Entry 7T9K (electron microscopy, 2.45 A resolution); this record covers chains A and D of the 5 polymer chains in the assembly.

# Chain A
Name: Spike glycoprotein
Source organism: Severe acute respiratory syndrome coronavirus 2
UniProt: P0DTC2 (SPIKE_SARS2); aligned to UniProt positions 1-1208 over residues 1-1208
Amino-acid sequence (1285 residues; each row starts with the number of its first residue; note: 9 numbers in that range are skipped by the numbering (no residue carries them; nothing is unmodelled there); a row labelled like 210A-210F holds insertion residues (210A, then the next letters in order)):
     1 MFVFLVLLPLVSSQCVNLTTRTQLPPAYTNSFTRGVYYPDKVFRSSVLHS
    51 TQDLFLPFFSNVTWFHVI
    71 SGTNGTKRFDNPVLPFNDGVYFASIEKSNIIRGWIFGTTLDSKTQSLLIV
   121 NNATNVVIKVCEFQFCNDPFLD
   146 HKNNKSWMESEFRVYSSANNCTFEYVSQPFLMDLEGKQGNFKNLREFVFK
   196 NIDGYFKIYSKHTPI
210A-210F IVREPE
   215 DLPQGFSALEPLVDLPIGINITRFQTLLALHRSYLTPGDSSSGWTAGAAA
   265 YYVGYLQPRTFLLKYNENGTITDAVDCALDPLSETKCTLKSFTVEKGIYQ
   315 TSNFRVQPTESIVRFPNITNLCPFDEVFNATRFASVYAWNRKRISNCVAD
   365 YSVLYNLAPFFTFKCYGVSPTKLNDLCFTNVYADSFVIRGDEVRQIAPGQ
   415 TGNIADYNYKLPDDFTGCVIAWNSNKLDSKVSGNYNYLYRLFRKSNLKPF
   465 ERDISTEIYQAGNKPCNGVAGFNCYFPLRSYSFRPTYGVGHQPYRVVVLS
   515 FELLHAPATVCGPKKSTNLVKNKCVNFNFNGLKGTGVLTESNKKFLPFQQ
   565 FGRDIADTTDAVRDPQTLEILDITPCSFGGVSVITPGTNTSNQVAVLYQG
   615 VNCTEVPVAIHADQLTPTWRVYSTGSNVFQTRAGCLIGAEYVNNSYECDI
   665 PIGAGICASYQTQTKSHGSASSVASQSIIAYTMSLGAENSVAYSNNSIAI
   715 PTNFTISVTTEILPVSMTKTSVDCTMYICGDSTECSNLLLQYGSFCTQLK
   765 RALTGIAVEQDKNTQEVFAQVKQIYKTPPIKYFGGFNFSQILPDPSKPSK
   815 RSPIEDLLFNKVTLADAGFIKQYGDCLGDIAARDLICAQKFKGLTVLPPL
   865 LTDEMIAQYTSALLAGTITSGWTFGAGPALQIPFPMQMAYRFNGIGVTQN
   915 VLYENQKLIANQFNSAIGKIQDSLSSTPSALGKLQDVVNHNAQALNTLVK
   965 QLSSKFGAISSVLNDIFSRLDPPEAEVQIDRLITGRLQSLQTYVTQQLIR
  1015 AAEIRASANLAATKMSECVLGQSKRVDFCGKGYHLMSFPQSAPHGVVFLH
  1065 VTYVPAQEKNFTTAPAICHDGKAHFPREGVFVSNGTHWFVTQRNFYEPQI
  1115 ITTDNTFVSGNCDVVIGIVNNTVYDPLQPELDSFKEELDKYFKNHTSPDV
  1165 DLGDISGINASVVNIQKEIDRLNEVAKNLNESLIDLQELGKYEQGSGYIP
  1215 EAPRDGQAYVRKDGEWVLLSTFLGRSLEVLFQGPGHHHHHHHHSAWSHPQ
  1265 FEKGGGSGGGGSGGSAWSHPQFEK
Unresolved in the structure: 1-13, 71-76, 146-152, 177-184, 210A-210F, 248-256, 621-640, 676-690, 828-855, 1148-1288
Sequence notes: conflict Val67 (Ala in P0DTC2), Ile95 (Thr in P0DTC2), Asp142 (Tyr145 in P0DTC2), 39 further conflict positions vs the reference (P0DTC2) not listed; insertion (210A-210B); expression tag (1209-1288)
Disulfides: Cys15-Cys136, Cys131-Cys166, Cys291-Cys301, Cys336-Cys361, Cys379-Cys432, Cys480-Cys488, Cys538-Cys590, Cys617-Cys649, Cys662-Cys671, Cys738-Cys760, Cys743-Cys749, Cys1032-Cys1043, Cys1082-Cys1126
Covalently attached groups: N-acetylglucosamine (NAG) linked to Asn17, Asn61, Asn122, Asn165, Asn234, Asn282, Asn331, Asn343, Asn709, Asn717, Asn801, Asn1074, Asn1098, Asn1134

# Chain D
Name: Processed angiotensin-converting enzyme 2
Source organism: Homo sapiens
UniProt: Q9BYF1 (ACE2_HUMAN); numbering as in UniProt (aligned over 18-615)
Amino-acid sequence (606 residues; row label = number of the first residue in the row):
    18 QSTIEEQAKTFLDKFNHEAEDLFYQSSLASWNYNTNITEENVQNMNNAGD
    68 KWSAFLKEQSTLAQMYPLQEIQNLTVKLQLQALQQNGSSVLSEDKSKRLN
   118 TILNTMSTIYSTGKVCNPDNPQECLLLEPGLNEIMANSLDYNERLWAWES
   168 WRSEVGKQLRPLYEEYVVLKNEMARANHYEDYGDYWRGDYEVNGVDGYDY
   218 SRGQLIEDVEHTFEEIKPLYEHLHAYVRAKLMNAYPSYISPIGCLPAHLL
   268 GDMWGRFWTNLYSLTVPFGQKPNIDVTDAMVDQAWDAQRIFKEAEKFFVS
   318 VGLPNMTQGFWENSMLTDPGNVQKAVCHPTAWDLGKGDFRILMCTKVTMD
   368 DFLTAHHEMGHIQYDMAYAAQPFLLRNGANEGFHEAVGEIMSLSAATPKH
   418 LKSIGLLSPDFQEDNETEINFLLKQALTIVGTLPFTYMLEKWRWMVFKGE
   468 IPKDQWMKKWWEMKREIVGVVEPVPHDETYCDPASLFHVSNDYSFIRYYT
   518 RTLYQFQFQEALCQAAKHEGPLHKCDISNSTEAGQKLFNMLRLGKSEPWT
   568 LALENVVGAKNMNVRPLLNYFEPLFTWLKDQNKNSFVGWSTDWSPYADHH
   618 HHHHHH
Unresolved in the structure: 18, 614-623
Sequence notes: expression tag (616-623)
Disulfides: Cys133-Cys141, Cys530-Cys542
Covalently attached groups: N-acetylglucosamine (NAG) linked to Asn53, Asn90, Asn103, Asn322, Asn432, Asn546

# Interface between chain A and chain D
Contacting residue pairs - 35 pairs, chain A then chain D:
  Tyr449(A) - Asp38(D)  hydrogen bond
  Tyr449(A) - Gln42(D)  hydrogen bond
  Tyr453(A) - His34(D)  hydrogen bond
  Phe456(A) - Thr27(D)
  Phe456(A) - Lys31(D)
  Ala475(A) - Gln24(D)
  Gly476(A) - Gln24(D)
  Asn477(A) - Ser19(D)
  Phe486(A) - Leu79(D)
  Phe486(A) - Met82(D)  hydrophobic
  Phe486(A) - Tyr83(D)
  Asn487(A) - Gln24(D)  hydrogen bond
  Asn487(A) - Tyr83(D)  hydrogen bond
  Tyr489(A) - Thr27(D)
  Tyr489(A) - Phe28(D)
  Tyr489(A) - Lys31(D)
  Tyr489(A) - Tyr83(D)
  Arg493(A) - His34(D)
  Arg493(A) - Glu35(D)  salt bridge
  Ser494(A) - His34(D)  hydrogen bond (backbone-side chain)
  Ser496(A) - Asp38(D)  hydrogen bond
  Ser496(A) - Lys353(D)
  Arg498(A) - Asp38(D)  salt bridge
  Arg498(A) - Tyr41(D)
  Arg498(A) - Gln42(D)
  Thr500(A) - Tyr41(D)  hydrogen bond
  Thr500(A) - Asn330(D)
  Thr500(A) - Asp355(D)
  Thr500(A) - Arg357(D)
  Tyr501(A) - Tyr41(D)
  Tyr501(A) - Lys353(D)
  Gly502(A) - Lys353(D)
  Gly502(A) - Gly354(D)
  His505(A) - Lys353(D)
  His505(A) - Gly354(D)
Other interface residues (no listed pair), chain A (19 interface residues in all): Leu455, Tyr473
Other interface residues (no listed pair), chain D (19 interface residues in all): Asp30
From the paper, about this interface:
  - pairs named by the authors: Arg493(A)-Glu35(D) (salt bridge), Ser496(A)-Lys353(D) (hydrogen bond), Arg498(A)-Asp38(D) (salt bridge), Arg498(A)-Gln42(D) (hydrogen bond), Tyr501(A)-Tyr41(D) (pi stacking)

# Overview
The chain A/chain D interface involves 19 residues from each chain, with 8 hydrogen bonds and 2 salt bridges.
Polar pairs include Arg493(A)-Glu35(D), Arg498(A)-Asp38(D) and Tyr449(A)-Asp38(D). The authors report salt
bridges between Arg493(A) and Glu35(D) and Arg498(A) and Asp38(D); hydrogen bonds between Ser496(A) and
Lys353(D) and Arg498(A) and Gln42(D); pi stacking between Tyr501(A) and Tyr41(D).
Chain A is Spike glycoprotein (Severe acute respiratory syndrome coronavirus 2) and chain D is Processed
angiotensin-converting enzyme 2 (Homo sapiens); the structure, Cryo-EM structure of SARS-CoV-2 Omicron spike
protein in complex with human ACE2, was determined by electron microscopy together with 7T9J and 7T9L from the
same study.
